Entry 4CSF (X-ray diffraction, 2.60 A resolution); this record covers chains T and U of the 9 polymer chains in the assembly.

== Chain T (and U) ==
Protein: Nucleoprotein
Organism: Toscana virus
Notes: chain U of this document is another copy of the same molecule, construct and numbering; everything in this record applies to it too
UniProtKB: P21701 (NCAP_TOSV); residue numbers follow UniProt; this construct covers 1-253
Amino-acid sequence (253 residues; numbered 1 to 253; the number before each row is that of its first residue):
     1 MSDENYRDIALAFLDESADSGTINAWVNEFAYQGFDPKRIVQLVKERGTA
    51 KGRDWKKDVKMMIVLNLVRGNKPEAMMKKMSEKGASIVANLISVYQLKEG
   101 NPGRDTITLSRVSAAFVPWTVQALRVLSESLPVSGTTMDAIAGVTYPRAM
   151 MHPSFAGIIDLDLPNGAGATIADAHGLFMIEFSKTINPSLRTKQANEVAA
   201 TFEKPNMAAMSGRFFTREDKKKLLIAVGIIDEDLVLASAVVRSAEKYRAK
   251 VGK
Unresolved in the structure: 1-2, 253 (chain U: 1-4, 252-253)
Swiss-Prot annotation at these positions:
  - binding site (RNA): Tyr32, Phe35, Val68, Lys72, Ser110, Arg111, Arg191, Thr201, Lys204, Ser211
  - mutagenesis: Tyr32 (Y32A: Reduced RNA-binding affinity), Lys79 (K79A: No effect on RNA-binding affinity), Lys204 (K204A: No effect on RNA-binding affinity)
From the paper describing this entry:
  - binding site for the 9-nt RNA strand: Tyr32, Phe35, Lys72, Ser110, Arg111, Arg191, Thr201, Lys204, Ser211
  - binding site for the 9-nt RNA strand: Lys79
  - mutagenesis - Y32A (Kd 1.6 uM), Y32A/K79A (6 uM +/- 2 uM): decreased binding to the 9-nt RNA strand
  - mutagenesis - K79A (220 nM +/- 30 nM), K204A (250 nM +/- 10 nM): unchanged binding to the 9-nt RNA strand
  - self-association interface (contacts with another copy of this molecule); pairs are residue here / residue on that copy: Asp173-Arg191 (salt bridge), Arg213-Leu131 (backbone contact), Arg217-Thr137 (hydrogen bond)

== Interface between chain T and chain U ==
Pairs across the interface - 71 pairs, chain T then chain U:
  Lys38(T) - Tyr6(U)
  Val41(T) - Tyr6(U)  hydrophobic
  Gln42(T) - Tyr6(U)  hydrogen bond
  Lys45(T) - Ile9(U)
  Trp55(T) - Ile9(U)  hydrophobic
  Lys56(T) - Phe13(U)
  Lys56(T) - Glu16(U)
  Lys57(T) - Trp26(U)
  Val59(T) - Phe13(U)  hydrophobic
  Lys60(T) - Glu16(U)
  Lys60(T) - Ser17(U)  hydrogen bond (side chain-backbone)
  Lys60(T) - Trp26(U)
  Met61(T) - Trp26(U)
  Met61(T) - Phe30(U)
  Val64(T) - Val27(U)  hydrophobic
  Leu65(T) - Phe30(U)  hydrophobic
  Arg69(T) - Phe30(U)  hydrogen bond (side chain-backbone)
  Arg69(T) - Ala31(U)  hydrogen bond (side chain-backbone)
  Arg69(T) - Tyr32(U)
  Lys79(T) - Ala31(U)
  Lys79(T) - Tyr32(U)
  Lys79(T) - Gln33(U)  hydrogen bond (backbone-backbone)
  Met80(T) - Glu29(U)
  Met80(T) - Phe30(U)
  Met80(T) - Ala31(U)
  Met80(T) - Gln33(U)
  Ser81(T) - Glu29(U)  hydrogen bond (side chain-backbone)
  Ser81(T) - Gln33(U)
  Lys83(T) - Glu29(U)  salt bridge
  Gly84(T) - Glu29(U)
  Gly84(T) - Phe30(U)
  Ile87(T) - Phe30(U)  hydrophobic
  Val88(T) - Phe30(U)  hydrophobic
  Ala115(T) - Ala10(U)
  Phe116(T) - Phe13(U)  hydrophobic
  Pro118(T) - Ala10(U)
  Pro118(T) - Leu14(U)
  Trp119(T) - Phe13(U)
  Trp119(T) - Glu16(U)
  Trp119(T) - Ser17(U)  hydrogen bond (side chain-backbone)
  Trp119(T) - Ala18(U)
  Trp119(T) - Ile23(U)  hydrophobic
  Gln122(T) - Phe13(U)
  Gln122(T) - Leu14(U)  hydrogen bond (side chain-backbone)
  Gln122(T) - Glu16(U)
  Val126(T) - Ser20(U)
  Leu127(T) - Ile23(U)  hydrophobic
  Leu127(T) - Val27(U)  hydrophobic
  Glu129(T) - Arg213(U)
  Ser130(T) - Val27(U)
  Leu131(T) - Arg213(U)  hydrogen bond (backbone-side chain)
  Ser134(T) - Arg217(U)  hydrogen bond
  Thr136(T) - Arg217(U)  hydrogen bond
  Thr137(T) - Asp162(U)  hydrogen bond
  Thr137(T) - Arg217(U)  hydrogen bond
  Lys184(T) - Met207(U)
  Thr185(T) - Met207(U)
  Pro188(T) - Glu203(U)
  Pro188(T) - Met207(U)  hydrophobic
  Ser189(T) - Glu203(U)
  Arg191(T) - Ala169(U)  hydrogen bond (side chain-backbone)
  Arg191(T) - Ala172(U)
  Arg191(T) - Asp173(U)  salt bridge
  Thr192(T) - Asp173(U)
  Thr192(T) - Tyr247(U)
  Phe214(T) - Arg7(U)
  Phe215(T) - Leu11(U)  hydrophobic
  Asp219(T) - Arg7(U)  salt bridge
  Asp219(T) - Leu11(U)
  Leu223(T) - Leu11(U)  hydrophobic
  Leu223(T) - Leu14(U)  hydrophobic
Other interface residues (no listed pair), chain T (50 interface residues in all): Glu46, Val68, Ala123, Arg125, Pro132, Lys222, Ala226
Other interface residues (no listed pair), chain U (33 interface residues in all): Asn24, Gly34, Leu161, Lys204, Val251

== In short ==
50 residues of chain T face 33 of chain U across their interface; the contacts include 14 hydrogen bonds and 3
salt bridges. Among the polar pairs are Lys83(T)-Glu29(U), Arg191(T)-Asp173(U) and Asp219(T)-Arg7(U). The
paper reports a binding site for the 9-nt RNA strand at Tyr32(T), Phe35(T) and Lys72(T) among others; Y32A and
Y32A/K79A of chain T reduce binding to the 9-nt RNA strand; 4 substitutions were tested in all.
Chain T and chain U are both Nucleoprotein (Toscana virus); the structure, Structural insights into Toscana
virus RNA encapsidation, was determined by X-ray diffraction (same publication as 4CSG).
